PDB entry 7VY2 | electron microscopy, 2.75 A resolution | chains l and d of the 66 polymer chains in the assembly

[Chain l]
Name: Photosynthetic reaction center L subunit
Organism: Rhodobacter sphaeroides f. sp. denitrificans
Reference sequence: A0A7Z6QV46 (A0A7Z6QV46_CERSP); residues 1-281 here correspond to UniProt positions 2-282 (UniProt number = residue number + 1)
Amino-acid sequence (281 residues; numbered 1 to 281; the number before each row is that of its first residue):
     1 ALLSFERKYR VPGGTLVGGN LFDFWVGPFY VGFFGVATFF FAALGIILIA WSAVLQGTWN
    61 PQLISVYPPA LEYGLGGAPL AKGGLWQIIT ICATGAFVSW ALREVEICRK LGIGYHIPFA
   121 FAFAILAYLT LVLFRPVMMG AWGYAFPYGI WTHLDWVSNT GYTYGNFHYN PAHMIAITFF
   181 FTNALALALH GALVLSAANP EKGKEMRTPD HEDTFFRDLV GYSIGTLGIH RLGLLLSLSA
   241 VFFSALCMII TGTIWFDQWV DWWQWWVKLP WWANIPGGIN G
Bound ions: Fe ion: His190, His230 (shared with 3 residues of chain m)
Small-molecule neighbours:
  - bacteriochlorophyll a (BCL), molecule 1: Leu21, Phe22, Phe33, Val36
  - bacteriochlorophyll a (BCL), molecule 2: Ile46, Ile49, Phe97, Tyr128, Leu131, Phe146, Ile150, Trp151, His153, Leu154, Trp156, Val157
  - bacteriochlorophyll a (BCL), molecule 3: Phe97, Phe121, Ala124, Ile125, Ala127, Tyr128, Leu131, Trp156, Val157, Ser158, Thr160, Gly161, Tyr162, Asn166, Phe167, His168, His173, Ala176, Ile177, Phe180, Phe181, Val241, Ser244, Ala245, Cys247, Met248
  - bacteriochlorophyll a (BCL), molecule 4: Val157, Tyr162, His168, Phe181
  - bacteriochlorophyll a (BCL), molecule 5: His168, His173, Met174, Ile177, Thr178, Phe181, Thr182, Leu185
  - bacteriopheophytin a (BPH), molecule 1: Thr38, Phe41, Ala42, Gly45, Ile49, Ile89, Cys92, Ala93, Ala96, Phe97, Trp100, Glu104, Ile117, Ala120, Phe121, Phe123, Ala124, Tyr128, Phe146, Pro147, Tyr148, Gly149, His153, Phe180, Ser237, Leu238, Val241
  - bacteriopheophytin a (BPH), molecule 2: Phe181, Ala184, Leu185, Ala188, Leu189, Phe216, Leu219, Val220
  - ubiquinone-10 (U10), molecule 1: Val26, Phe29, Tyr30, Val31, Gly35, Val36, Phe39, Trp100
  - ubiquinone-10 (U10), molecule 2: Phe40, Phe41, Ile91
  - ubiquinone-10 (U10), molecule 3: Pro171, Met174, Ile175, Thr178, Trp263, Trp265, Trp266
  - ubiquinone-10 (U10), molecule 4: Ile175, Thr178, Phe179, Thr182, Ala186, Leu189, His190, Leu193, Glu212, Asp213, Phe216, Tyr222, Ser223, Ile224, Gly225, Thr226, Ile229, Leu232, Leu236

[Chain d]
Name: Antenna pigment protein alpha chain
Organism: Rhodobacter sphaeroides f. sp. denitrificans
Reference sequence: A0A7Z6W8S0 (A0A7Z6W8S0_CERSP); residue numbers follow UniProt; this construct covers 1-54
Amino-acid sequence (54 residues; numbered 1 to 54; the number before each row is that of its first residue):
     1 MSKFYKIWMI FDPRRVFVAQ GVFLFLLAVM IHLILLSTPS YNWLEISAAK YNRV
Modified residues: Met1 (N-formylmethionine; FME)
Small-molecule neighbours:
  - bacteriochlorophyll a (BCL), molecule 1: Phe4, Ile7, Val16, Gln20, Phe23, Ile31
  - bacteriochlorophyll a (BCL), molecule 2: Gly21, Leu24, Phe25, Ala28, His32, Leu35, Trp43
  - bacteriochlorophyll a (BCL), molecule 3: Leu24, Leu27, Ala28, Ile31, His32, Leu35, Tyr41
  - spheroidene (SPO), molecule 1: Lys3, Phe4, Lys6, Ile7, Met9, Ile10
  - spheroidene (SPO), molecule 2: Phe17, Gln20, Gly21, Lys50
  - spheroidene (SPO), molecule 3: Phe17, Gln20, Phe23, Leu24, Leu27, Ile31, Ile34
  - spheroidene (SPO), molecule 4: Phe25, Ala28, Val29, His32, Leu33, Trp43
  - ubiquinone-10 (U10): Phe17, Val18, Gly21, Val22, Phe25

[Chain l / chain d interface]
Pairs across the interface - 21 pairs, chain l then chain d:
  Phe22(l) with Val18(d), hydrophobic
  Phe24(l) with Arg15(d)
  Trp25(l) with Arg15(d), hydrogen bond (backbone-side chain)
  Val36(l) with Val18(d), hydrophobic; Val22(d), hydrophobic
  Phe39(l) with Val22(d), hydrophobic
  Phe40(l) with Phe25(d), hydrophobic; Leu26(d), hydrophobic
  Ala43(l) with Leu26(d), hydrophobic
  Leu44(l) with Leu26(d); Val29(d), hydrophobic; Met30(d), hydrophobic
  Ile47(l) with Leu26(d), hydrophobic; Met30(d), hydrophobic
  Leu48(l) with Met30(d), hydrophobic
  Trp51(l) with Ile34(d), hydrophobic; Ser37(d), hydrogen bond
  Leu80(l) with Leu33(d); Leu36(d), hydrophobic; Ser37(d)
  Ile88(l) with Leu33(d), hydrophobic
Other interface residues (no listed pair), chain l (16 interface residues in all): Val26, Leu55, Ala81
Other interface residues (no listed pair), chain d (13 interface residues in all): Arg14, Thr38

[In short]
16 residues of chain l face 13 of chain d across their interface, with 2 hydrogen bonds. Among the polar pairs
are Trp25(l)-Arg15(d) and Trp51(l)-Ser37(d). One bacteriochlorophyll a molecule and one ubiquinone-10 molecule
are bound between chain l and chain d.
Here chain l is Photosynthetic reaction center L subunit and chain d is Antenna pigment protein alpha chain,
both from Rhodobacter sphaeroides f. sp. denitrificans. Entry 7VY2 (Structure of photosynthetic LH1-rc
super-complex of rhodobacter sphaeroides dimer) was determined by electron microscopy, deposited together with
7VY3.
